3CTL - chains C and D of the 6 polymer chains in the assembly; structure by X-ray diffraction, 2.20 A resolution.

Chain C (and D):
Name: D-allulose-6-phosphate 3-epimerase
Source organism: Escherichia coli
Notes: EC 5.1.3.-; chain D of this document is another copy of the same molecule, construct and numbering; everything in this record applies to it too
UniProtKB: P32719 (ALSE_ECOLI); residues 1-231 here = UniProt positions 1-231
Amino-acid sequence (231 residues; numbered 1 to 231; the number before each row is that of its first residue):
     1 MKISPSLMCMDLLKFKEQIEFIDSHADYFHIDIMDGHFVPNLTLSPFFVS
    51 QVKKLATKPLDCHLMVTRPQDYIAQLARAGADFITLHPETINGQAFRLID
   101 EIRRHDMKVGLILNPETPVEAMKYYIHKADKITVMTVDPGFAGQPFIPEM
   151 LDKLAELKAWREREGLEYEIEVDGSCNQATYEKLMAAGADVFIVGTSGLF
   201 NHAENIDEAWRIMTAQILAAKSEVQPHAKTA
Disordered / not traced: 220-231
Bound ions: Mg2+: H30, D32, H63, D173 (together with D-sorbitol-6-phosphate)
Ligand contacts: D-sorbitol-6-phosphate (S6P): S6, M8, C9, H30, D32, H63, M65, M135, P139, G140, F141, A142, G143, D173, G174, S175, I193, G195, T196, S197, G198
Curated features (UniProtKB/Swiss-Prot):
  - active site: D32 (Proton acceptor), D173 (Proton donor)
  - binding site (substrate): S6, H63, G140 to G143, D173 to S175, G195 to S197
  - binding site (a divalent metal cation): H30, D32, H63, D173
  - mutagenesis: T196 (Shortens the substrate-binding pocket. Slightly lower activity towards allulose 6-phosphate and increased activity towards ribulose 5-phosphate), S197 (Shortens the substrate-binding pocket. Slightly lower activity towards allulose 6-phosphate and increased activity towards ribulose 5-phosphate), G198 (Shortens the substrate-binding pocket. Slightly lower activity towards allulose 6-phosphate and increased activity towards ribulose 5-phosphate)
From the paper describing this entry:
  - catalytic residues: D32, D173 (proposed by the authors, not directly observed)
  - binding site for D-sorbitol-6-phosphate: G143, S175, T196, S197
  - mutagenesis - T196DEL, S197DEL, G198DEL: increased catalytic activity (RPE reaction)
  - mutagenesis - T196DEL, S197DEL, G198DEL: decreased catalytic activity (ALSE reaction)

How chain C and chain D interact:
Pairs across the interface (31):
  I91(C) with E116(D)
  N92(C) with E89(D); N114(D), hydrogen bond; E116(D); T117(D), hydrogen bond
  G93(C) with N114(D); E116(D), hydrogen bond (backbone-side chain); D138(D); P139(D)
  Q94(C) with E116(D); D138(D)
  A95(C) with E116(D), hydrogen bond (backbone-side chain); D138(D), hydrogen bond (backbone-side chain)
  F96(C) with P115(D), hydrophobic; E116(D); D138(D), hydrogen bond (backbone-side chain); I147(D), hydrophobic
  R97(C) with P40(D); D138(D), hydrogen bond (backbone-side chain); P139(D), hydrogen bond (side chain-backbone); F141(D)
  K123(C) with P118(D); E120(D), salt bridge
  Y124(C) with P115(D); E149(D); M150(D), hydrophobic; K153(D); E156(D)
  Y125(C) with E116(D)
  H127(C) with E149(D), salt bridge
  K128(C) with E149(D)
Also at the interface, not in a pair above, chain C (14 interface residues in all): D100, A121
Also at the interface, not in a pair above, chain D (17 interface residues in all): P145

Overview:
14 residues of chain C face 17 of chain D across their interface; the contacts include 8 hydrogen bonds and 2
salt bridges. Polar pairs include K123(C)-E120(D), H127(C)-E149(D) and N92(C)-N114(D). Ligands of chain C:
D-sorbitol-6-phosphate. The paper reports catalytic residues D32(C) and D173(C); T196DEL, S197DEL and G198DEL
of chain C increase catalytic activity (RPE reaction).
Chain C and chain D are both D-allulose-6-phosphate 3-epimerase (Escherichia coli); the structure, Crystal
structure of D-Allulose 6-Phosphate 3-Epimerase from Escherichia coli K12 complexed with D-glucitol
6-phosphate and magnesium, was determined by X-ray diffraction together with 3CT7 from the same study.
